Entry 8DH6 (electron microscopy, 2.94 A resolution); this record covers chains b and e of the 9 polymer chains in the assembly.

# Chain b
Molecule: Cytochrome c oxidase subunit 2
From: Saccharomyces cerevisiae
Notes: EC 7.1.1.9
UniProt: P00410 (COX2_YEAST); residue numbers follow UniProt; this construct covers 16-251
Chain sequence (236 residues; each row starts with the number of its first residue):
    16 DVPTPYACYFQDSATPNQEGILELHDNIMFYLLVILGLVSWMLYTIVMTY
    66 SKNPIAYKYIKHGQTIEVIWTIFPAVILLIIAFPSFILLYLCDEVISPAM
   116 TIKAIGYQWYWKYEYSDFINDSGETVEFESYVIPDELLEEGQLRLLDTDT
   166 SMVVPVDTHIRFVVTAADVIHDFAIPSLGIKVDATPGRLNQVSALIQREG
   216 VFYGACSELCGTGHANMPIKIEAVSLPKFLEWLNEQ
Metal / ion sites: Cu ion near Cys221 (its only coordinating residue here); Mg2+ near Glu223 (its only coordinating residue here)
Ligand contacts: heme a (HEA): Ile50, Val54, Pro89, Ile92, Leu93
Swiss-Prot annotation at these positions:
  - binding site (Cu cation): His186, Cys221, Glu223, Cys225, His229, Met232
  - binding site (Mg(2+)): Glu223

# Chain e
Molecule: Cytochrome c oxidase subunit 5A, mitochondrial
From: Saccharomyces cerevisiae
UniProt: P00424 (COX5A_YEAST); residues 21-153 here = UniProt positions 21-153
Chain sequence (133 residues; each row starts with the number of its first residue):
    21 AQTHALSNAAVMDLQSRWENMPSTEQQDIVSKLSERQKLPWAQLTEPEKQ
    71 AVWYISYGEWGPRRPVLNKGDSSFIAKGVAAGLLFSVGLFAVVRMAGGQD
   121 AKTMNKEWQLKSDEYLKSKNANPWGGYSQVQSK

# How chain b and chain e interact
Contacting residue pairs (39):
  Asp16(b) - Asn140(e)
  Asp16(b) - Ala141(e)
  Asp16(b) - Asn142(e)  hydrogen bond (side chain-backbone)
  Asp16(b) - Pro143(e)
  Val17(b) - Leu136(e)  hydrophobic
  Val17(b) - Asn142(e)  hydrogen bond (backbone-side chain)
  Val17(b) - Gln149(e)
  Pro18(b) - Gln149(e)  hydrogen bond (backbone-side chain)
  Thr19(b) - Asn142(e)
  Thr19(b) - Gly146(e)  hydrogen bond (side chain-backbone)
  Thr19(b) - Ser148(e)
  Pro20(b) - Ser148(e)
  Pro20(b) - Gln149(e)
  Pro20(b) - Gln151(e)
  Asp27(b) - Asn142(e)  hydrogen bond (backbone-side chain)
  Asp27(b) - Pro143(e)
  Asp27(b) - Trp144(e)  hydrogen bond
  Asp27(b) - Gly145(e)  hydrogen bond (side chain-backbone)
  Ser28(b) - Trp144(e)
  Asp150(b) - Lys122(e)
  Leu153(b) - Lys122(e)
  Leu153(b) - Trp128(e)
  Glu154(b) - Trp128(e)
  Glu155(b) - Glu127(e)
  Glu155(b) - Trp128(e)
  Glu155(b) - Lys131(e)
  Gly156(b) - Trp128(e)
  Gly156(b) - Lys131(e)
  Gly156(b) - Ser132(e)
  Gln157(b) - Trp128(e)  hydrogen bond (backbone-side chain)
  Leu158(b) - Ser132(e)
  Leu158(b) - Gln149(e)
  Arg159(b) - Thr123(e)
  Arg213(b) - Asn140(e)
  Arg213(b) - Pro143(e)
  Arg213(b) - Trp144(e)
  Gly215(b) - Lys139(e)
  Tyr218(b) - Tyr135(e)
  Lys235(b) - Tyr135(e)  hydrogen bond
Interface residues without a listed pair, chain b (22 interface residues in all): Glu214, Val216, Glu237
Interface residues without a listed pair, chain e (22 interface residues in all): Ala121, Tyr147, Val150

# Overview
Chain b and chain e each contribute 22 residues to their interface; the contacts include 9 hydrogen bonds.
Polar pairs include Asp16(b)-Asn142(e), Val17(b)-Asn142(e) and Pro18(b)-Gln149(e). Chain b binds heme a.
UniProt lists 6 Cu cation-binding residues and Mg2+-binding residue Glu223(b) on chain b.
Chain b is Cytochrome c oxidase subunit 2 and chain e is Cytochrome c oxidase subunit 5A, mitochondrial, both
from Saccharomyces cerevisiae; the structure, Cryo-EM structure of Saccharomyces cerevisiae cytochrome c
oxidase (Complex IV) extracted in lipid nanodiscs, was determined by electron microscopy.
